PDB entry 1NJI | X-ray diffraction, 3.00 A resolution | chains A and Q of the 30 polymer chains in the assembly

== Chain A ==
Molecule: 23S ribosomal RNA
Organism: Haloarcula marismortui
Sequence (2922 nucleotides; numbered 2 to 2923; the number before each row is that of its first residue):
     2 UUGGCUACUA UGCCAGCUGG UGGAUUGCUC GGCUCAGGCG CUGAUGAAGG ACGUGCCAAG
    62 CUGCGAUAAG CCAUGGGGAG CCGCACGGAG GCGAAGAACC AUGGAUUUCC GAAUGAGAAU
   122 CUCUCUAACA AUUGCUUCGC GCAAUGAGGA ACCCCGAGAA CUGAAACAUC UCAGUAUCGG
   182 GAGGAACAGA AAACGCAAUG UGAUGUCGUU AGUAACCGCG AGUGAACGCG AUACAGCCCA
   242 AACCGAAGCC CUCACGGGCA AUGUGGUGUC AGGGCUACCU CUCAUCAGCC GACCGUCUCG
   302 ACGAAGUCUC UUGGAACAGA GCGUGAUACA GGGUGACAAC CCCGUACUCG AGACCAGUAC
   362 GACGUGCGGU AGUGCCAGAG UAGCGGGGGU UGGAUAUCCC UCGCGAAUAA CGCAGGCAUC
   422 GACUGCGAAG GCUAAACACA ACCUGAGACC GAUAGUGAAC AAGUAGUGUG AACGAACGCU
   482 GCAAAGUACC CUCAGAAGGG AGGCGAAAUA GAGCAUGAAA UCAGUUGGCG AUCGAGCGAC
   542 AGGGCAUACA AGGUCCCUCG ACGAAUGACC GACGCGCGAG CGUCCAGUAA GACUCACGGG
   602 AAGCCGAUGU UCUGUCGUAC GUUUUGAAAA ACGAGCCAGG GAGUGUGUCU GCAUGGCAAG
   662 UCUAACCGGA GUAUCCGGGG AGGCACAGGG AAACCGACAU GGCCGCAGGG CUUUGCCCGA
   722 GGGCCGCCGU CUUCAAGGGC GGGGAGCCAU GUGGACACGA CCCGAAUCCG GACGAUCUAC
   782 GCAUGGACAA GAUGAAGCGU GCCGAAAGGC ACGUGGAAGU CUGUUAGAGU UGGUGUCCUA
   842 CAAUACCCUC UCGUGAUCUA UGUGUAGGGG UGAAAGGCCC AUCGAGUCCG GCAACAGCUG
   902 GUUCCAAUCG AAACAUGUCG AAGCAUGACC UCCGCCGAGG UAGUCUGUGA GGUAGAGCGA
   962 CCGAUUGGUG UGUCCGCCUC CGAGAGGAGU CGGCACACCU GUCAAACUCC AAACUUACAG
  1022 ACGCCGUUUG ACGCGGGGAU UCCGGUGCGC GGGGUAAGCC UGUGUACCAG GAGGGGAACA
  1082 ACCCAGAGAU AGGUUAAGGU CCCCAAGUGU GGAUUAAGUG UAAUCCUCUG AAGGUGGUCU
  1142 CGAGCCCUAG ACAGCCGGGA GGUGAGCUUA GAAGCAGCUA CCCUCUAAGA AAAGCGUAAC
  1202 AGCUUACCGG CCGAGGUUUG AGGCGCCCAA AAUGAUCGGG ACUCAAAUCC ACCACCGAGA
  1262 CCUGUCCGUA CCACUCAUAC UGGUAAUCGA GUAGAUUGGC GCUCUAAUUG GAUGGAAGUA
  1322 GGGGUGAAAA CUCCUAUGGA CCGAUUAGUG ACGAAAAUCC UGGCCAUAGU AGCAGCGAUA
  1382 GUCGGGUGAG AACCCCGACG GCCUAAUGGA UAAGGGUUCC UCAGCACUGC UGAUCAGCUG
  1442 AGGGUUAGCC GGUCCUAAGU CAUACCGCAA CUCGACUAUG ACGAAAUGGG AAACGGGUUA
  1502 AUAUUCCCGU GCCACUAUGC AGUGAAAGUU GACGCCCUGG GGUCGAUCAC GCUGGGCAUU
  1562 CGCCCAGUCG AACCGUCCAA CUCCGUGGAA GCCGUAAUGG CAGGAAGCGG ACGAACGGCG
  1622 GCAUAGGGAA ACGUGAUUCA ACCUGGGGCC CAUGAAAAGA CGAGCAUAGU GUCCGUACCG
  1682 AGAACCGACA CAGGUGUCCA UGGCGGCGAA AGCCAAGGCC UGUCGGGAGC AACCAACGUU
  1742 AGGGAAUUCG GCAAGUUAGU CCCGUACCUU CGGAAGAAGG GAUGCCUGCU CCGGAACGGA
  1802 GCAGGUCGCA GUGACUCGGA AGCUCGGACU GUCUAGUAAC AACAUAGGUG ACCGCAAAUC
  1862 CGCAAGGACU CGUACGGUCA CUGAAUCCUG CCCAGUGCAG GUAUCUGAAC ACCUCGUACA
  1922 AGAGGACGAA GGACCUGUCA ACGGCGGGGG UAACUAUGAC CCUCUUAAGG UAGCGUAGUA
  1982 CCUUGCCGCA UCAGUAGCGG CUUGCAUGAA UGGAUUAACC AGAGCUUCAC UGUCCCAACG
  2042 UUGGGCCCGG UGAACUGUAC AUUCCAGUGC GGAGUCUGGA GACACCCAGG GGGAAGCGAA
  2102 GACCCUAUGG AGCUUUACUG CAGGCUGUCG CUGAGACGUG GUCGCCGAUG UGCAGCAUAG
  2162 GUAGGAGACA CUACACAGGU ACCCGCGCUA GCGGGCCACC GAGUCAACAG UGAAAUACUA
  2222 CCCGUCGGUG ACUGCGACUC UCACUCCGGG AGGAGGACAC CGAUAGCCGG GCAGUUUGAC
  2282 UGGGGCGGUA CGCGCUCGAA AAGAUAUCGA GCGCGCCCUA UGGCUAUCUC AGCCGGGACA
  2342 GAGACCCGGC GAAGAGUGCA AGAGCAAAAG AUAGCUUGAC AGUGUUCUUC CCAACGAGGA
  2402 ACGCUGACGC GAAAGCGUGG UCUAGCGAAC CAAUUAGCCU GCUUGAUGCG GGCAAUUGAU
  2462 GACAGAAAAG CUACCCUAGG GAUAACAGAG UCGUCACUCG CAAGAGCACA UAUCGACCGA
  2522 GUGGCUUGCU ACCUCGAUGU CGGUUCCCUC CAUCCUGCCC GUGCAGAAGC GGGCAAGGGU
  2582 GAGGUUGUUC GCCUAUUAAA GGAGGUCGUG AGCUGGGUUU AGACCGUCGU GAGACAGGUC
  2642 GGCUGCUAUC UACUGGGUGU GUAAUGGUGU CUGACAAGAA CGACCGUAUA GUACGAGAGG
  2702 AACUACGGUU GGUGGCCACU GGUGUACCGG UUGUUCGAGA GAGCACGUGC CGGGUAGCCA
  2762 CGCCACACGG GGUAAGAGCU GAACGCAUCU AAGCUCGAAA CCCACUUGGA AAAGAGACAC
  2822 CGCCGAGGUC CCGCGUACAA GACGCGGUCG AUAGACUCGG GGUGUGCGCG UCGAGGUAAC
  2882 GAGACGUUAA GCCCACGAGC ACUAACAGAC CAAAGCCAUC AU
Not modelled in the structure: 2-9, 126-127, 715, 971-998, 1560, 1952-1963, 2137-2236, 2339-2343, 2665-2666, 2915-2923
Bound ions: Mg2+ site 1 near G28 (its only coordinating residue here); Na+ site 1: C40, C443; Na+ site 2: G56, A59, G61; Na+ site 3 near U108 (its only coordinating residue here); Mg2+ site 2 near U115 (its only coordinating residue here); Na+ site 4: C141, G142; Na+ site 5 near U146 (its only coordinating residue here); Mg2+ site 3: C162, U2276; K+ site 1: C162, U163, U172; Mg2+ site 4: A165, A167, C168; Na+ site 6: A165, A166, A167; Mg2+ site 5: A166, G219; 61 more Na+ sites not listed; 98 more Mg2+ sites not listed; 1 more K+ sites not listed
Ligand contacts: chloramphenicol (CLM): G2099, A2100, G2540, U2645, G2646

== Chain Q ==
Name: 50S ribosomal protein L19E
Organism: Haloarcula marismortui
UniProt: P14119 (RL19_HALMA); numbering as in UniProt (aligned over 1-148)
Chain sequence (148 residues; each row starts with the number of its first residue):
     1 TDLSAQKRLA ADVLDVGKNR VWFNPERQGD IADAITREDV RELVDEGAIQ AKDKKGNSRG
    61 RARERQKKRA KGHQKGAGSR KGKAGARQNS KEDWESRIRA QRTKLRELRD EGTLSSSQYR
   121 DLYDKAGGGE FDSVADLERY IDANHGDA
Not modelled in the structure: 144-148

== Chain A / chain Q interface ==
Residue-residue contacts - 179 pairs, chain A then chain Q:
  G792(A) - Ala86(Q)  sugar contact
  A793(A) - Lys83(Q)  sugar contact
  A793(A) - Gly85(Q)  phosphate contact
  A793(A) - Ala86(Q)  hydrogen bond to the phosphate
  G800(A) - Gly127(Q)  sugar contact
  G800(A) - Gly128(Q)  hydrogen bond to the base
  U801(A) - Asp124(Q)  sugar contact
  U801(A) - Lys125(Q)  phosphate contact
  U801(A) - Gly128(Q)  sugar contact
  U801(A) - Glu130(Q)  hydrogen bond to the sugar
  G802(A) - Lys125(Q)  phosphate contact
  G802(A) - Glu130(Q)  sugar contact
  G814(A) - Trp94(Q)  sugar contact
  U815(A) - Trp94(Q)  sugar contact
  G816(A) - Lys91(Q)  salt bridge to the phosphate
  G817(A) - Lys91(Q)  salt bridge to the phosphate
  G1386(A) - Gln28(Q)  hydrogen bond to the base
  G1387(A) - Thr1(Q)  hydrogen bond to the sugar
  G1387(A) - Gln28(Q)  hydrogen bond to the sugar
  U1388(A) - Thr1(Q)  hydrogen bond to the sugar
  C1395(A) - Asp2(Q)  sugar contact
  C1396(A) - Thr1(Q)  sugar contact
  C1396(A) - Asp2(Q)  sugar contact
  C1396(A) - Leu3(Q)  hydrogen bond to the sugar
  C1396(A) - Ser4(Q)  phosphate contact
  C1397(A) - Leu3(Q)  sugar contact
  C1397(A) - Lys7(Q)  salt bridge to the phosphate
  C1397(A) - Phe23(Q)  hydrogen bond to the sugar
  C1397(A) - Pro25(Q)  sugar contact
  C1397(A) - Gln28(Q)  sugar contact
  G1398(A) - Lys7(Q)  salt bridge to the phosphate
  G1398(A) - Val21(Q)  phosphate contact
  G1398(A) - Trp22(Q)  hydrogen bond to the phosphate
  G1398(A) - Phe23(Q)  hydrogen bond to the phosphate
  G1398(A) - Pro25(Q)  sugar contact
  A1399(A) - Trp22(Q)  phosphate contact
  A1399(A) - Lys52(Q)  salt bridge to the phosphate
  U1422(A) - Ala5(Q)  phosphate contact
  U1499(A) - Arg41(Q)  salt bridge to the phosphate
  U1500(A) - Arg37(Q)  hydrogen bond to the base
  U1500(A) - Arg41(Q)  salt bridge to the phosphate
  A1501(A) - Arg8(Q)  hydrogen bond to the phosphate
  A1501(A) - Leu9(Q)  phosphate contact
  A1501(A) - Thr36(Q)  phosphate contact
  A1501(A) - Arg37(Q)  hydrogen bond to the phosphate
  A1502(A) - Arg8(Q)  salt bridge to the phosphate
  A1502(A) - Leu9(Q)  phosphate contact
  A1502(A) - Arg37(Q)  salt bridge to the phosphate
  U1539(A) - Lys91(Q)  sugar contact
  G1540(A) - Glu95(Q)  sugar contact
  G1540(A) - Arg99(Q)  hydrogen bond to the phosphate
  G1541(A) - Arg99(Q)  salt bridge to the phosphate
  U1548(A) - Arg59(Q)  hydrogen bond to the phosphate
  C1549(A) - Arg59(Q)  salt bridge to the phosphate
  C1549(A) - Arg63(Q)  salt bridge to the phosphate
  C1549(A) - Gln66(Q)  sugar contact
  C1565(A) - Ser58(Q)  hydrogen bond to the sugar
  C1565(A) - Arg59(Q)  phosphate contact
  C1565(A) - Gly60(Q)  phosphate contact
  C1565(A) - Arg63(Q)  salt bridge to the phosphate
  C1566(A) - Gly56(Q)  phosphate contact
  C1566(A) - Asn57(Q)  phosphate contact
  C1566(A) - Ser58(Q)  phosphate contact
  C1566(A) - Arg59(Q)  hydrogen bond to the phosphate
  C1566(A) - Arg63(Q)  salt bridge to the phosphate
  A1567(A) - Gly56(Q)  phosphate contact
  C1593(A) - Ser116(Q)  sugar contact
  C1593(A) - Ser117(Q)  phosphate contact
  C1593(A) - Arg120(Q)  base contact
  C1594(A) - Arg109(Q)  salt bridge to the phosphate
  C1594(A) - Ser116(Q)  phosphate contact
  C1594(A) - Tyr119(Q)  phosphate contact
  C1594(A) - Arg120(Q)  salt bridge to the phosphate
  G1595(A) - Arg109(Q)  salt bridge to the phosphate
  G1595(A) - Tyr119(Q)  hydrogen bond to the phosphate
  G1595(A) - Arg120(Q)  salt bridge to the phosphate
  G1595(A) - Tyr123(Q)  base contact
  G1595(A) - Asp124(Q)  base contact
  U1596(A) - Arg102(Q)  hydrogen bond to the base
  U1596(A) - Arg106(Q)  salt bridge to the phosphate
  U1596(A) - Tyr123(Q)  hydrogen bond to the phosphate
  A1597(A) - Lys91(Q)  hydrogen bond to the base
  A1597(A) - Trp94(Q)  hydrogen bond to the sugar
  A1597(A) - Glu95(Q)  sugar contact
  A1597(A) - Ile98(Q)  sugar contact
  A1597(A) - Arg99(Q)  salt bridge to the phosphate
  A1597(A) - Arg102(Q)  salt bridge to the phosphate
  A1598(A) - Trp94(Q)  phosphate contact
  A1598(A) - Arg102(Q)  salt bridge to the phosphate
  G1703(A) - Asn57(Q)  base contact
  G1704(A) - Asn57(Q)  hydrogen bond to the base
  G1704(A) - Arg59(Q)  hydrogen bond to the phosphate
  C1705(A) - Arg59(Q)  salt bridge to the phosphate
  C1705(A) - Arg65(Q)  hydrogen bond to the phosphate
  G1706(A) - Arg65(Q)  salt bridge to the phosphate
  G1706(A) - Arg69(Q)  salt bridge to the phosphate
  G1707(A) - Arg69(Q)  salt bridge to the phosphate
  G1707(A) - Lys81(Q)  phosphate contact
  G1707(A) - Gly82(Q)  phosphate contact
  C1708(A) - Arg80(Q)  phosphate contact
  C1708(A) - Lys81(Q)  hydrogen bond to the phosphate
  C1708(A) - Gly82(Q)  hydrogen bond to the phosphate
  C1708(A) - Ala86(Q)  sugar contact
  C1708(A) - Arg87(Q)  salt bridge to the phosphate
  C1715(A) - Lys55(Q)  hydrogen bond to the sugar
  C1715(A) - Asn57(Q)  hydrogen bond to the base
  A1716(A) - Lys55(Q)  hydrogen bond to the sugar
  A1716(A) - Gly56(Q)  sugar contact
  A1716(A) - Asn57(Q)  sugar contact
  A1717(A) - Lys54(Q)  phosphate contact
  A1717(A) - Lys55(Q)  hydrogen bond to the phosphate
  G1718(A) - Val16(Q)  phosphate contact
  G1718(A) - Gly17(Q)  hydrogen bond to the phosphate
  G1718(A) - Arg20(Q)  salt bridge to the phosphate
  G1719(A) - Gly17(Q)  phosphate contact
  G1719(A) - Lys18(Q)  hydrogen bond to the phosphate
  G1719(A) - Asn19(Q)  hydrogen bond to the phosphate
  C1720(A) - Asn19(Q)  hydrogen bond to the phosphate
  G1760(A) - Ala77(Q)  hydrogen bond to the base
  G1760(A) - Arg80(Q)  hydrogen bond to the base
  G1760(A) - Lys81(Q)  hydrogen bond to the sugar
  U1761(A) - Ala77(Q)  base contact
  U1761(A) - Arg80(Q)  sugar contact
  U1761(A) - Lys81(Q)  sugar contact
  U1761(A) - Gly82(Q)  sugar contact
  U1761(A) - Lys83(Q)  phosphate contact
  U1761(A) - Ala84(Q)  phosphate contact
  C1762(A) - Lys83(Q)  salt bridge to the phosphate
  C1762(A) - Ala84(Q)  hydrogen bond to the phosphate
  U1784(A) - Ala77(Q)  sugar contact
  U1784(A) - Gly78(Q)  hydrogen bond to the phosphate
  G1785(A) - Gly76(Q)  hydrogen bond to the phosphate
  G1785(A) - Ala77(Q)  phosphate contact
  G1785(A) - Gly78(Q)  hydrogen bond to the phosphate
  G1785(A) - Ser79(Q)  phosphate contact
  C1786(A) - Gln74(Q)  phosphate contact
  C1787(A) - Lys68(Q)  salt bridge to the phosphate
  C1787(A) - Gln74(Q)  hydrogen bond to the phosphate
  U1788(A) - Lys68(Q)  phosphate contact
  U1788(A) - His73(Q)  base contact
  G1789(A) - Lys71(Q)  base contact
  G1789(A) - His73(Q)  hydrogen bond to the base
  C1790(A) - Lys71(Q)  salt bridge to the phosphate
  C1790(A) - His73(Q)  base contact
  C1793(A) - Arg97(Q)  sugar contact
  C1793(A) - Ser133(Q)  phosphate contact
  C1793(A) - Ala135(Q)  phosphate contact
  G1794(A) - Ser96(Q)  hydrogen bond to the sugar
  G1794(A) - Ala100(Q)  phosphate contact
  G1794(A) - Ser133(Q)  phosphate contact
  G1794(A) - Val134(Q)  hydrogen bond to the phosphate
  G1795(A) - Ala100(Q)  phosphate contact
  A1796(A) - Ser96(Q)  base contact
  C1798(A) - Gln66(Q)  sugar contact
  C1798(A) - Ala70(Q)  phosphate contact
  G1799(A) - Arg87(Q)  sugar contact
  G1799(A) - Gln88(Q)  base contact
  G1800(A) - Lys75(Q)  salt bridge to the phosphate
  G1800(A) - Arg87(Q)  salt bridge to the phosphate
  G1800(A) - Gln88(Q)  hydrogen bond to the sugar
  A1801(A) - Arg80(Q)  salt bridge to the phosphate
  A1801(A) - Arg87(Q)  salt bridge to the phosphate
  G1802(A) - Gly72(Q)  base contact
  G1802(A) - Arg80(Q)  salt bridge to the phosphate
  U1813(A) - Gly78(Q)  sugar contact
  U1813(A) - Lys81(Q)  sugar contact
  U1817(A) - Lys81(Q)  hydrogen bond to the base
  U2735(A) - Arg65(Q)  salt bridge to the phosphate
  U2736(A) - Lys55(Q)  hydrogen bond to the sugar
  U2736(A) - Asn57(Q)  sugar contact
  U2736(A) - Arg61(Q)  salt bridge to the phosphate
  C2737(A) - Lys55(Q)  salt bridge to the phosphate
  C2737(A) - Gly56(Q)  phosphate contact
  C2737(A) - Asn57(Q)  phosphate contact
  C2737(A) - Ser58(Q)  hydrogen bond to the phosphate
  C2737(A) - Arg61(Q)  salt bridge to the phosphate
  G2738(A) - Ser58(Q)  sugar contact
  G2738(A) - Arg61(Q)  hydrogen bond to the phosphate
  A2739(A) - Arg61(Q)  salt bridge to the phosphate
Other interface residues (no listed pair), chain A (79 interface residues in all): C1421, C1423, C1436, G1556, A1783
Other interface residues (no listed pair), chain Q (85 interface residues in all): Asn24, Ile35, Glu38, Asp53, Ala62, Asp93, Gly129

== In short ==
The interface between chain A and chain Q involves 79 residues on one side and 85 on the other, with 52
hydrogen bonds and 41 salt bridges. Polar contacts include G800(A)-Gly128(Q), G1386(A)-Gln28(Q) and
U1500(A)-Arg37(Q). Ligands of chain A: chloramphenicol.
Chain A is 23S ribosomal RNA and chain Q is 50S ribosomal protein L19E, both from Haloarcula marismortui; the
structure, Structure of chloramphenicol bound to the 50S ribosomal subunit, was determined by X-ray
diffraction, deposited together with 1K73, 1KC8 and 1N8R.
